4XRB - chain A; structure by X-ray diffraction, 1.90 A resolution.

Chain A:
Name: RV2671
Source organism: Mycobacterium tuberculosis
UniProt: P71968 (P71968_MYCTU); residue numbers follow UniProt; this construct covers 1-258
Chain sequence (258 residues; each row starts with the number of its first residue):
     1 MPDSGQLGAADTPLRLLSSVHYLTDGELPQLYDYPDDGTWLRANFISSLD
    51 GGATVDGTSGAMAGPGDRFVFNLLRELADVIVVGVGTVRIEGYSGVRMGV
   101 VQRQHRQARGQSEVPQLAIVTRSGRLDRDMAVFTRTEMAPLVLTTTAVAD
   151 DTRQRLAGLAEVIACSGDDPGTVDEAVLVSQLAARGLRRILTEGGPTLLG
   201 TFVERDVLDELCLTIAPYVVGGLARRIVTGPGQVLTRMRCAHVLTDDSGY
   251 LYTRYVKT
Unresolved in the structure: 1-9, 90-92
Small-molecule neighbours: NADPH (NDP; NADPH dihydro-nicotinamide-adenine-dinucleotide phosphate): Phe45, Ile46, Ala53, Thr54, Gly57, Thr58, Ser59, Gly84, Val85, Gly86, Thr87, Val120, Thr121, Arg122, Ser123, Val173, Glu175, Glu193, Gly194, Gly195, Pro196, Thr197, Leu198, Thr201, Arg225, Ile227

Summary:
Bound to chain A: NADPH.
Chain A is RV2671 (Mycobacterium tuberculosis); the structure, Crystal structure of Rv2671 from Mycobacterium
tuberculosis, was determined by X-ray diffraction, deposited together with 4XT4, 4XT5, 4XT6 and 4XT8.
